Entry 9DRS (X-ray diffraction, 2.35 A resolution); this record covers chains A and E of the 6 polymer chains in the assembly.

Chain A:
Name: Phenylalanine--tRNA ligase alpha subunit
From: Mycobacterium tuberculosis H37Rv
Notes: EC 6.1.1.20
UniProt: P9WFU3 (SYFA_MYCTU); residues 1-341 here = UniProt positions 1-341
Sequence (341 residues; numbered 1 to 341; the number before each row is that of its first residue):
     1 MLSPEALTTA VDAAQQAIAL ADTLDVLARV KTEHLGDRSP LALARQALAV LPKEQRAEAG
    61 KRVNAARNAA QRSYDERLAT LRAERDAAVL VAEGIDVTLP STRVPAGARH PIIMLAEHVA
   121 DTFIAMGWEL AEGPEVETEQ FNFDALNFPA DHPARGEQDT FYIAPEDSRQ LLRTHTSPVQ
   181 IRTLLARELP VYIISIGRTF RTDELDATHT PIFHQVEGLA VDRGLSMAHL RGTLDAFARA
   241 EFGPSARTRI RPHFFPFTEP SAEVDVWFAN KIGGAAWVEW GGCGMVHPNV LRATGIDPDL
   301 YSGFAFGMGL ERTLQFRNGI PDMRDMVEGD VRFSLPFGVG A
Unresolved in the structure: 5-7, 51-52, 269-272
Ion coordination: Mg2+: Glu259 (shared with 1 residue of chain B)
Residues lining bound ligands: 1H-benzimidazol-2-amine (AX7): His175, Ser177, Gln180, Gln215, Glu217, Phe255, Phe257, Thr258, Gly282, Cys283, Gly284, Ala305, Phe306, Gly307
UniProt features mapped onto this chain:
  - binding site (Mg(2+)): Glu259
Reported in the primary citation:
  - binding site for tRNA(Phe): Gln46
  - binding site for 1H-benzimidazol-2-amine: Gln215, Glu217, Phe255, Phe257, Thr258, Ala305

Chain E:
Name: Phenylalanine--tRNA ligase beta subunit
From: Mycobacterium tuberculosis H37Rv
Notes: EC 6.1.1.20
UniProt: P9WFU1 (SYFB_MYCTU); numbering as in UniProt (aligned over 1-831)
Sequence (835 residues; row label = number of the first residue in the row; numbers below 1 keep their minus sign (Gln-3 is residue -3)):
    -3 QSNAMRLPYS WLREVVAVGA SGWDVTPGEL EQTLLRIGHE VEEVIPLGPV DGPVTVGRVA
    57 DIEELTGYKK PIRACAVDIG DRQYREIICG ATNFAVGDLV VVALPGATLP GGFTISARKA
   117 YGRNSDGMIC SAAELNLGAD HSGILVLPPG AAEPGADGAG VLGLDDVVFH LAITPDRGYC
   177 MSVRGLAREL ACAYDLDFVD PASNSRVPPL PIEGPAWPLT VQPETGVRRF ALRPVIGIDP
   237 AAVSPWWLQR RLLLCGIRAT CPAVDVTNYV MLELGHPMHA HDRNRISGTL GVRFARSGET
   297 AVTLDGIERK LDTADVLIVD DAATAAIGGV MGAASTEVRA DSTDVLLEAA IWDPAAVSRT
   357 QRRLHLPSEA ARRYERTVDP AISVAALDRC ARLLADIAGG EVSPTLTDWR GDPPCDDWSP
   417 PPIRMGVDVP DRIAGVAYPQ GTTARRLAQI GAVVTHDGDT LTVTPPSWRP DLRQPADLVE
   477 EVLRLEGLEV IPSVLPPAPA GRGLTAGQQR RRTIGRSLAL SGYVEILPTP FLPAGVFDLW
   537 GLEADDSRRM TTRVLNPLEA DRPQLATTLL PALLEALVRN VSRGLVDVAL FAIAQVVQPT
   597 EQTRGVGLIP VDRRPTDDEI AMLDASLPRQ PQHVAAVLAG LREPRGPWGP GRPVEAADAF
   657 EAVRIIARAS RVDVTLRPAQ YLPWHPGRCA QVFVGESSVG HAGQLHPAVI ERSGLPKGTC
   717 AVELNLDAIP CSAPLPAPRV SPYPAVFQDV SLVVAADIPA QAVADAVRAG AGDLLEDIAL
   777 FDVFTGPQIG EHRKSLTFAL RFRAPDRTLT EDDASAARDA AVQSAAERVG AVLRG
Unresolved in the structure: -3 to -2, 61-68, 76-77, 85-87, 112-121, 135-139
Differences from the reference sequence: expression tag (-3 to 0)
Ion coordination: Mg2+: Glu476 (shared with 1 residue of chain D)
UniProt features mapped onto this chain:
  - binding site (Mg(2+)): Asp467, Asp473, Glu476, Glu477
Reported in the primary citation:
  - catalytic residues: Thr263, Asn264, Ser364 (proposed by the authors, not directly observed)
  - specificity-determining residues: Gly325, Glu344 (proposed by the authors, not directly observed)

Interface between chain A and chain E:
Contacting residue pairs (68; chain A residue first):
  Arg82(A) - Glu707(E)
  Arg85(A) - Ala704(E)
  Arg85(A) - Glu707(E)  salt bridge
  Asp86(A) - His702(E)
  Asp86(A) - Ala704(E)
  Val89(A) - His681(E)
  Val89(A) - Pro682(E)
  Val89(A) - His702(E)
  Val89(A) - Pro703(E)  hydrophobic
  Leu90(A) - Gln676(E)
  Gly94(A) - Gly683(E)
  Ile95(A) - Ala652(E)  hydrophobic
  Ile95(A) - Phe656(E)  hydrophobic
  Ile95(A) - Gly683(E)  hydrogen bond (backbone-backbone)
  Ile95(A) - Arg684(E)
  Asp96(A) - Pro755(E)
  Asp96(A) - Ala756(E)  hydrogen bond (side chain-backbone)
  Asp96(A) - Lys790(E)  salt bridge
  Val97(A) - Phe656(E)
  Val97(A) - Leu672(E)
  Val97(A) - Arg673(E)
  Val97(A) - Pro674(E)
  Val97(A) - Cys685(E)
  Val97(A) - Ala686(E)  hydrophobic
  Thr98(A) - Arg660(E)  hydrogen bond (backbone-side chain)
  Thr98(A) - Leu672(E)
  Thr98(A) - Pro755(E)
  Thr98(A) - Ala756(E)  hydrogen bond (side chain-backbone)
  Thr98(A) - Gln757(E)  hydrogen bond (side chain-backbone)
  Leu99(A) - Arg660(E)  hydrogen bond (backbone-side chain)
  Leu99(A) - Leu776(E)  hydrophobic
  Leu99(A) - Val779(E)  hydrophobic
  Pro100(A) - Leu776(E)
  Ser101(A) - Ala653(E)
  Ser101(A) - Glu657(E)  hydrogen bond
  Ser101(A) - Arg660(E)  hydrogen bond
  Thr102(A) - Glu657(E)  hydrogen bond
  Thr102(A) - Arg664(E)  hydrogen bond
  Arg103(A) - Arg648(E)
  Ala125(A) - Pro495(E)
  Ala125(A) - Gly497(E)  hydrogen bond (backbone-backbone)
  Ala125(A) - Gly499(E)
  Met126(A) - Ala494(E)
  Met126(A) - Ala496(E)  hydrophobic
  Met126(A) - Gly497(E)
  Arg317(A) - Leu731(E)
  Asn318(A) - Leu731(E)
  Asn318(A) - Pro732(E)  hydrogen bond (side chain-backbone)
  Asn318(A) - Ala733(E)
  Gly319(A) - Ala733(E)
  Pro321(A) - Pro734(E)
  Pro321(A) - Arg735(E)
  Asp325(A) - Arg735(E)
  Asp325(A) - Val736(E)  hydrogen bond (side chain-backbone)
  Asp330(A) - Val736(E)
  Arg332(A) - Pro734(E)
  Arg332(A) - Val736(E)
  Arg332(A) - Ser737(E)  hydrogen bond (side chain-backbone)
  Arg332(A) - Glu772(E)  salt bridge
  Arg332(A) - Arg799(E)
  Phe333(A) - Pro734(E)
  Phe333(A) - Val736(E)
  Pro336(A) - Pro732(E)
  Pro336(A) - Pro734(E)  hydrophobic
  Phe337(A) - Arg667(E)  hydrogen bond (backbone-side chain)
  Phe337(A) - Pro732(E)
  Phe337(A) - Pro734(E)
  Ala341(A) - Thr509(E)
Also at the interface, not in a pair above, chain A (31 interface residues in all): Gly127, Ile320, Val339
Also at the interface, not in a pair above, chain E (46 interface residues in all): Arg498, Asp654, Ile754

Overview:
Chain A and chain E form an interface of 31 and 46 residues respectively; the contacts include 15 hydrogen
bonds and 3 salt bridges. Polar contacts include Arg85(A)-Glu707(E), Asp96(A)-Lys790(E) and
Arg332(A)-Glu772(E). Ligands of chain A: 1H-benzimidazol-2-amine. The paper reports catalytic residues
Thr263(E), Asn264(E) and Ser364(E); a binding site for 1H-benzimidazol-2-amine at Gln215(A), Glu217(A) and
Phe255(A) among others.
Chain A is Phenylalanine--tRNA ligase alpha subunit and chain E is Phenylalanine--tRNA ligase beta subunit,
both from Mycobacterium tuberculosis H37Rv; the structure, Crystal structure of M. tuberculosis PheRS-tRNA
complex bound to inhibitor D-116, was determined by X-ray diffraction together with 9DRT, 9DSX, 9DTF and 9DRV
from the same study.
